7MXD - chains X and Y of the 14 polymer chains in the assembly; structure by electron microscopy, 3.40 A resolution.

Chain X:
Protein: J038 antibody heavy chain
Source organism: Macaca mulatta
Notes: antibody fragment or engineered binder
Sequence (228 residues; each row starts with the number of its first residue):
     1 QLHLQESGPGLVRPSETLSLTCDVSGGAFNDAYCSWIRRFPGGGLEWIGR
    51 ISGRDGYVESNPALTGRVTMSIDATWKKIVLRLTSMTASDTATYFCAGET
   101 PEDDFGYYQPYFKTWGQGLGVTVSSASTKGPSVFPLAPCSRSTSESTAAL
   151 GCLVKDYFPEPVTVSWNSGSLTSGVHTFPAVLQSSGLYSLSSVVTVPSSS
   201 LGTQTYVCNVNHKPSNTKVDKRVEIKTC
Disordered / not traced: 141-146, 228
Disulfides: C22-C96, C152-C208
From the paper describing this entry:
  - binding site for N-acetylglucosamine: R54

Chain Y:
Protein: J038 antibody light chain
Source organism: Macaca mulatta
Notes: antibody fragment or engineered binder
Sequence (214 residues; numbered 1 to 214; the number before each row is that of its first residue):
     1 DIQLIQSPSSVSASLGDRVTITCRSTQGIGSDLAWYQATPGTAPKLLIYN
    51 SFALHKGVPSRFSGSGSGTEFSLTITGLQPEDFATYYCQHYRRLPLTFGG
   101 GTNIEVKRAVAAPSVFIFPPSEDQVKSGTVSVVCLLNNFYPREASVKWKV
   151 DGVLKTGNSQESVTEQDSKDNTYSLSSTLTLSNTDYQSHNVYACEVTHQG
   201 LSSPVTKSFNRGEC
Disulfides: C23-C88, C134-C194

Interface between chain X and chain Y:
Pairs across the interface (69; chain X residue first):
  R39(X) with P40(Y); G41(Y); Y87(Y)
  G43(X) with Y87(Y), hydrogen bond (backbone-side chain); G100(Y)
  G44(X) with Y87(Y)
  L45(X) with Y87(Y); F98(Y)
  W47(X) with L94(Y), hydrophobic; P95(Y), hydrophobic; L96(Y)
  N61(X) with P95(Y)
  P62(X) with P95(Y)
  F95(X) with A43(Y), hydrophobic; P44(Y)
  D103(X) with Y49(Y)
  F105(X) with Y49(Y), hydrophobic; N50(Y); F52(Y), hydrophobic; A53(Y), hydrophobic
  Q109(X) with Y91(Y)
  P110(X) with Q89(Y); Y91(Y); L96(Y)
  Y111(X) with Y49(Y); Y91(Y), hydrophobic
  F112(X) with Y36(Y), hydrogen bond (backbone-side chain); L46(Y); F98(Y), hydrophobic
  K113(X) with H55(Y)
  W115(X) with Y36(Y); A43(Y), hydrophobic; P44(Y)
  G116(X) with A43(Y)
  F134(X) with Q124(Y); T129(Y)
  P135(X) with D123(Y); Q124(Y), hydrogen bond (backbone-side chain)
  L136(X) with F118(Y), hydrophobic; V133(Y), hydrophobic
  A137(X) with P119(Y); S121(Y)
  P138(X) with F118(Y), hydrophobic
  C139(X) with P119(Y), hydrophobic; C214(Y), disulfide
  T147(X) with F116(Y)
  A149(X) with F118(Y)
  H176(X) with N137(Y), hydrogen bond; S174(Y)
  T177(X) with T164(Y)
  F178(X) with L135(Y), hydrophobic; S162(Y); T164(Y); S174(Y); S176(Y)
  P179(X) with S162(Y), hydrogen bond (backbone-side chain); V163(Y); T164(Y)
  V181(X) with Q160(Y); S162(Y)
  Q183(X) with Q160(Y)
  V193(X) with L135(Y), hydrophobic
  T195(X) with N137(Y), hydrogen bond
  E224(X) with E122(Y)
  K226(X) with P120(Y); S121(Y); E122(Y); E213(Y)
  T227(X) with E213(Y)
Interface residues without a listed pair, chain X (42 interface residues in all): I37, E59, L153, K155, L182, K221
Interface residues without a listed pair, chain Y (48 interface residues in all): D32, A34, T42, G99, I117, S127, S131, E161, T180
Cross-chain cystine bridges: C139(X)-C214(Y)

In short:
42 residues of chain X and 48 residues of chain Y are in contact; the contacts include 1 disulfide bond and 6
hydrogen bonds. Polar pairs include G43(X)-Y87(Y), F112(X)-Y36(Y) and P135(X)-Q124(Y). The paper reports a
binding site for N-acetylglucosamine at R54(X).
Chain X is J038 antibody heavy chain and chain Y is J038 antibody light chain, both from Macaca mulatta; the
structure, Cryo-EM structure of broadly neutralizing V2-apex-targeting antibody J038 in complex with HIV-1
Env, was determined by electron microscopy together with 7N28 from the same study.
